8OL1 - chains C and J of the 14 polymer chains in the assembly; structure by electron microscopy, 3.50 A resolution.

== Chain C ==
Molecule: Histone H2A type 1-H
From: Homo sapiens
UniProtKB: Q96KK5 (H2A1H_HUMAN); residues 10-117 here correspond to UniProt positions 11-118 (UniProt number = residue number + 1)
Sequence (108 residues; each row starts with the number of its first residue):
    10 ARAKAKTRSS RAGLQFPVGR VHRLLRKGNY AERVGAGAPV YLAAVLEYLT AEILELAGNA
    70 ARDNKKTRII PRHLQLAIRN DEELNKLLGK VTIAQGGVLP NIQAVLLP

== Chain J ==
Molecule: 145-nt DNA strand
Sequence (145 nucleotides; each row starts with the number of its first residue):
     1 CAGGATGTAT ATATCTGACA CGTGCCTGGA GACTAGGGAG TAATCCCCTT GGCGGTTAAA
    61 ACGCGGGGGA CAGCGCGTAC GTGCGTTTAA GCGGTGCTAG AGCTGTCTAC GACCAATTGA
   121 GCGGCCTCGG CACCGGGATT CTCCA

== How chain C and chain J interact ==
Residue-residue contacts - 17 pairs, chain C then chain J:
  Arg11(C) - DA116(J)  hydrogen bond to the base
  Arg11(C) - DT117(J)  hydrogen bond to the sugar
  Lys13(C) - DG119(J)  salt bridge to the phosphate
  Arg29(C) - DC122(J)  salt bridge to the phosphate
  Arg35(C) - DA112(J)  salt bridge to the phosphate
  Arg42(C) - DG111(J)  sugar contact
  Arg42(C) - DA112(J)  phosphate contact
  Val43(C) - DG111(J)  phosphate contact
  Val43(C) - DA112(J)  hydrogen bond to the phosphate
  Gly44(C) - DG111(J)  phosphate contact
  Ala45(C) - DG111(J)  phosphate contact
  Lys75(C) - DC131(J)  phosphate contact
  Lys75(C) - DA132(J)  salt bridge to the phosphate
  Thr76(C) - DG130(J)  phosphate contact
  Thr76(C) - DC131(J)  hydrogen bond to the phosphate
  Arg77(C) - DG130(J)  hydrogen bond to the sugar
  Arg77(C) - DC131(J)  hydrogen bond to the phosphate
Other interface residues (no listed pair), chain C (12 interface residues in all): Glu41
Other interface residues (no listed pair), chain J (10 interface residues in all): DA115

== In short ==
The interface between chain C and chain J involves 12 residues on one side and 10 on the other, with 6
hydrogen bonds and 4 salt bridges. Polar contacts include Arg11(C)-DA116(J), Arg11(C)-DT117(J) and
Arg77(C)-DG130(J).
Chain C is Histone H2A type 1-H (Homo sapiens) and chain J is a 145-nt DNA strand; the structure,
cGAS-Nucleosome in complex with SPSB3-ELOBC (composite structure), was determined by electron microscopy (same
publication as 8OKX).
